Entry 9DIY (electron microscopy, 5.36 A resolution (low resolution: residue-level contacts below are approximate; hydrogen-bond / salt-bridge calls are withheld)); this record covers chains A and B of the 3 polymer chains in the assembly.

Chain A:
Name: Envelope glycoprotein H
Source organism: Human betaherpesvirus 5
UniProt: A8T7F0 (A8T7F0_HCMV); numbering as in UniProt (aligned over 30-709)
Chain sequence (680 residues; row label = number of the first residue in the row):
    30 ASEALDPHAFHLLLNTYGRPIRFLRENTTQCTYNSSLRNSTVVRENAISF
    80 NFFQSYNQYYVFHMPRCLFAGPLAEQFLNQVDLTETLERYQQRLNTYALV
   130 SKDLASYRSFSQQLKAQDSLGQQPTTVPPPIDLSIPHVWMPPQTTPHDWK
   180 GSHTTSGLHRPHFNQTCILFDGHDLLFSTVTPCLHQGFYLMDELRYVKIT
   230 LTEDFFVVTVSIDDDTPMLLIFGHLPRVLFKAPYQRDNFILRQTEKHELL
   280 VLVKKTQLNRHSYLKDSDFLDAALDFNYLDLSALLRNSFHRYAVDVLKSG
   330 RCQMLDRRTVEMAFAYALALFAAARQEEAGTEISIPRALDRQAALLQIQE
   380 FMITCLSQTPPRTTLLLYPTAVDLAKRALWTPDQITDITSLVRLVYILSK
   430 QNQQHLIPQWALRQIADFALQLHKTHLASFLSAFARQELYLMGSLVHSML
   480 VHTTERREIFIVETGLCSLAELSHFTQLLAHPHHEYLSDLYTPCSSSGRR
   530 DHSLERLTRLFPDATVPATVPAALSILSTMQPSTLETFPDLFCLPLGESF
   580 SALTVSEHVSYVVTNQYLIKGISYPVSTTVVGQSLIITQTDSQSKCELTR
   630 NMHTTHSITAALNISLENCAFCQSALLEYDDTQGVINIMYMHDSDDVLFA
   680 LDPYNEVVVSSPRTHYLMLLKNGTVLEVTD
Disordered / not traced: 30-37, 135-187, 310-709
Cystine bridges: C196-C212
Covalent attachments: N-acetylglucosamine (NAG) linked to N56, N63, N193

Chain B:
Name: Protein UL141
Source organism: Human betaherpesvirus 5
UniProt: Q6RJQ3 (UL141_HCMVM); residue numbers follow UniProt; this construct covers 30-279
Chain sequence (273 residues; row label = number of the first residue in the row):
    30 SFPFATADIAEKMWAENYETTSPAPVLVAEGEQVTIPCTVMTHSWPMVSI
    80 RARFCRSHDGSDELILDAVKGHRLMNGLQYRLPYATWNFSQLHLGQIFSL
   130 TFNVSTDTAGMYECVLRNYSHGLIMQRFVILTQLETLSRPDEPCCTPALG
   180 RYSLGDQIWSPTPWRLRNHDCGMYRGFQRNYFYIGRADAEDCWKPACPDE
   230 EPDRCWTVIQRYRLPGDCYRSQPHPPKFLPVTPAPPADIDTGMSPWATRG
   280 GSGGGSLEVLFQGPGHHHHHHHH
Disordered / not traced: 30-32, 254-302
Sequence notes: expression tag (280-302)
Cystine bridges: C67-C143, C84-C234
Covalent attachments: N-acetylglucosamine (NAG) linked to N117, N132, N147

How chain A and chain B interact:
Pairs across the interface (31; chain A residue first):
  N108(A) - Q108(B)
  N108(A) - Y109(B)
  R118(A) - F33(B)
  Q194(A) - D228(B)
  Q194(A) - E229(B)
  T195(A) - R85(B)
  T195(A) - D228(B)
  C196(A) - R85(B)
  C196(A) - E229(B)
  I197(A) - R85(B)
  I197(A) - S86(B)
  D200(A) - Y109(B)
  D200(A) - R110(B)
  G201(A) - Y109(B)
  H214(A) - E229(B)
  E222(A) - H253(B)
  Y225(A) - P231(B)
  K227(A) - E229(B)
  K227(A) - E230(B)
  K227(A) - P231(B)
  D243(A) - R80(B)
  D243(A) - R82(B)
  D243(A) - G89(B)
  D243(A) - S90(B)
  D243(A) - R233(B)
  D244(A) - D37(B)
  D244(A) - I38(B)
  D244(A) - G89(B)
  P246(A) - D88(B)
  P246(A) - G89(B)
  K283(A) - D37(B)
Also at the interface, not in a pair above, chain A (18 interface residues in all): C212, T245
Also at the interface, not in a pair above, chain B (21 interface residues in all): K41, P112

In short:
Chain A and chain B form an interface of 18 and 21 residues respectively. N-acetylglucosamine is covalently
linked to N56(A), N63(A) and N193(A). Covalently linked N-acetylglucosamine: at N117(B), N132(B) and N147(B).
Chain A is Envelope glycoprotein H and chain B is Protein UL141, both from Human betaherpesvirus 5; the
structure, Local Cryo-EM structure of HCMV gH/UL116 interaction, was determined by electron microscopy (same
publication as 9DIX).
